5UH8 - chains D and G of the 9 polymer chains in the assembly; structure by X-ray diffraction, 4.18 A resolution (low resolution: residue-level contacts below are approximate; hydrogen-bond / salt-bridge calls are withheld).

# Chain D
Protein: DNA-directed RNA polymerase subunit beta'
Source organism: Mycobacterium tuberculosis (strain ATCC 25618 / H37Rv)
Notes: EC 2.7.7.6
Reference sequence: I6X9I6 (I6X9I6_MYCTU); residue numbers follow UniProt; this construct covers 1-1316
Sequence (1316 residues; row label = number of the first residue in the row):
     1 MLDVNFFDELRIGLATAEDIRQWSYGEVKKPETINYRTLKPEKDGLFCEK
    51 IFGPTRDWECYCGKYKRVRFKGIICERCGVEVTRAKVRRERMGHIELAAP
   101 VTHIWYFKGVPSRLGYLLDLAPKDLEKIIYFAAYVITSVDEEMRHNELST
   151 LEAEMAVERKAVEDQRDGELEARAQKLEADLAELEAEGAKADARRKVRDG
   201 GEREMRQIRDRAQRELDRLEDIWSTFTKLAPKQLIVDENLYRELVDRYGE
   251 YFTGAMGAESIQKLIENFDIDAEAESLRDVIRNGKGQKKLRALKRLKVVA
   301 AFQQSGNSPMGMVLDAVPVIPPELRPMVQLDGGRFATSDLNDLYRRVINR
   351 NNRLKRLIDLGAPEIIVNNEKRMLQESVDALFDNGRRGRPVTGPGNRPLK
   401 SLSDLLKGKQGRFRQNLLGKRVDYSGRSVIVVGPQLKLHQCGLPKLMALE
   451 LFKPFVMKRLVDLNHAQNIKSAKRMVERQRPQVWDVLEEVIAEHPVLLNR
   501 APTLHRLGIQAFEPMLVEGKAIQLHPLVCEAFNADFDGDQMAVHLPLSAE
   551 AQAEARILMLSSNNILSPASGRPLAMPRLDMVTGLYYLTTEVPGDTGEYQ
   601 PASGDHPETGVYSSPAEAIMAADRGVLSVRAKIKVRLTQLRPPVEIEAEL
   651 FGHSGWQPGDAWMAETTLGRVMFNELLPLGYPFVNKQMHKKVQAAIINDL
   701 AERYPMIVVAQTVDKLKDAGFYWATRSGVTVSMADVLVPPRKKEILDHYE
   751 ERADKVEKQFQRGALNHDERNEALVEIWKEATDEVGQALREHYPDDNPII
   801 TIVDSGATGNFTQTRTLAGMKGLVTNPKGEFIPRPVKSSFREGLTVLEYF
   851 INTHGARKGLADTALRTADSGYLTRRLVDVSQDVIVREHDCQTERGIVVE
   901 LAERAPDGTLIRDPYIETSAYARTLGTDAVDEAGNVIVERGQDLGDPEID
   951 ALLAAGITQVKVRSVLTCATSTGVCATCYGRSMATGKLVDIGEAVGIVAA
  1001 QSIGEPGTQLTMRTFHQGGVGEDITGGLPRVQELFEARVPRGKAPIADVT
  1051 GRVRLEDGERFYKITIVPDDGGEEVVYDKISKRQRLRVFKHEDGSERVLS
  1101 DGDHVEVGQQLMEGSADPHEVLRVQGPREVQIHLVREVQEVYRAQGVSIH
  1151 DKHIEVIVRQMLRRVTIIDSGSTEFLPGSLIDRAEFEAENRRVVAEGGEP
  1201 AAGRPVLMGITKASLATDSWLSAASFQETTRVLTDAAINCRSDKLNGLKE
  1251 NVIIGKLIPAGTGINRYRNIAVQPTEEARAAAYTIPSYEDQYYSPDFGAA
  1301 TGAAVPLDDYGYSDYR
Unresolved in the structure: 1-2, 1012-1025, 1282-1316
Bound ions: Zn2+ site 1: Cys-60, Cys-62, Cys-75, Cys-78; Mg2+: Asp-535, Asp-537, Asp-539 (shared with 1 residue of chain I); Zn2+ site 2: Cys-891, Cys-968, Cys-975, Cys-978

# Chain G
Molecule: 16-nt DNA strand
Sequence (16 nucleotides; row label = number of the first residue in the row):
     5 CATCCGTGAGTCGAGG

# Interface between chain D and chain G
Contacting residue pairs - 22 pairs, chain D then chain G:
  Lys-108(D) with DG10(G)
  Arg-386(D) with DT11(G)
  Lys-409(D) with DG14(G); DT15(G)
  Arg-414(D) with DA13(G)
  Arg-421(D) with DG17(G)
  Arg-427(D) with DC16(G); DG17(G)
  Ala-501(D) with DT15(G); DC16(G)
  Pro-502(D) with DG14(G); DT15(G)
  Thr-867(D) with DG14(G)
  Ala-868(D) with DA13(G); DG14(G)
  Gly-871(D) with DG14(G)
  Tyr-872(D) with DG12(G); DA13(G)
  Gln-1227(D) with DG12(G)
  Glu-1228(D) with DT11(G); DG12(G)
  Thr-1230(D) with DT11(G)
Also at the interface, not in a pair above, chain D (17 interface residues in all): Val-110, Arg-875

# Summary
Chain D and chain G form an interface of 17 and 8 residues respectively. Cys-60(D), Cys-62(D), Cys-75(D) and
Cys-78(D) coordinate Zn2+ site 1. The Mg2+ site is built by Asp-535(D), Asp-537(D) and Asp-539(D).
Here chain D is DNA-directed RNA polymerase subunit beta' (Mycobacterium tuberculosis (strain ATCC 25618 /
H37Rv)) and chain G is a 16-nt DNA strand. Entry 5UH8 (Crystal structure of Mycobacterium tuberculosis
transcription initiation complex containing 4nt RNA) was determined by X-ray diffraction, deposited together
with 5UH5, 5UH6, 5UH9, 5UHA, 5UHB, 5UHC and 4 further entries.
